9J8Z - chains C and S of the 5 polymer chains in the assembly; structure by electron microscopy, 3.36 A resolution.

[Chain C]
Molecule: Guanine nucleotide-binding protein G(i) subunit alpha-1
Organism: Homo sapiens
Notes: engineered mutation(s): G203A, A326S
UniProt: P63096 (GNAI1_HUMAN); numbering as in UniProt (aligned over 4-354)
Sequence (351 residues; each row starts with the number of its first residue):
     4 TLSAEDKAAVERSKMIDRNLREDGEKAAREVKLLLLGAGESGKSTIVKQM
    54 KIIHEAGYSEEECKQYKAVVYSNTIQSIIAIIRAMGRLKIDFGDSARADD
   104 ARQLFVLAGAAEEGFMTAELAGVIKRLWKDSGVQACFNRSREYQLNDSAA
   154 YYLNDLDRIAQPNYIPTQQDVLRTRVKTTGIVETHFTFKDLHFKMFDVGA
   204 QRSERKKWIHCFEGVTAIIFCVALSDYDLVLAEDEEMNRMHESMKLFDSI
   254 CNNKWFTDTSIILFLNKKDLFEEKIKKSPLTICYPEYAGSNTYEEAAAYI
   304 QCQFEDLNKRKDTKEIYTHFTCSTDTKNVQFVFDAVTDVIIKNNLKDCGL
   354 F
Not modelled in the structure: 54-181, 234-240
Differences from the reference sequence: conflict Ala-203 (Gly in P63096), Ser-326 (Ala in P63096)
Swiss-Prot annotation at these positions:
  - region: Lys-35 to Thr-48 (G1 motif), Asp-173 to Thr-181 (G2 motif), Phe-196 to Gly-202, Gln-204, Arg-205 (G3 motif), Ile-265 to Asp-272 (G4 motif), Thr-324, Cys-325, Thr-327 to Thr-329 (G5 motif)
  - binding site (GTP): Glu-43 to Thr-48, Ser-151, Leu-175 to Thr-181, Asp-200 to Gly-202, Gln-204, Asn-269 to Asp-272
  - binding site (Mg(2+)): Ser-47, Thr-181
  - modified residue: Arg-178 (ADP-ribosylarginine), Gln-204 (Deamidated glutamine), Cys-351 (ADP-ribosylcysteine)

[Chain S]
Molecule: scFv16
Organism: Homo sapiens
Notes: antibody fragment or engineered binder
Sequence (248 residues; each row starts with the number of its first residue; note: 2 numbers in that range are skipped by the numbering (no residue carries them; nothing is unmodelled there); a row labelled like 121A-121O holds insertion residues (121A, then the next letters in order)):
     1 DVQLVESGGGLVQPGGSRKLSCSASGFAFSSFGMHWVRQAPEKGLEWVAY
    51 ISSGSGTIYYADTVKGRFTISRDDPKNTLFLQMTSLRSEDTAMYYCVRSI
   101 YYYGSSPFDFWGQGTTLTVSS
121A-121O GGGGSGGGGSGGGGS
   124 SDIVMTQATSSVPVTPGESVSISCRSSKSLLHSNGNTYLYWFLQRPGQSP
   174 QLLIYRMSNLASGVPDRFSGSGSGTAFTLTISRLEAEDVGVYYCMQHLEY
   224 PLTFGAGTKLEL
Not modelled in the structure: 121A-121O
Cystine bridges: Cys-22/Cys-96, Cys-147/Cys-217

[How chain C and chain S interact]
Contacting residue pairs - 19 pairs, chain C then chain S:
  Thr-4(C) with His-155(S)
  Ser-6(C) with His-155(S); Tyr-161(S), hydrogen bond
  Ala-7(C) with His-220(S); Leu-221(S); Tyr-223(S), hydrophobic
  Glu-8(C) with Tyr-101(S); Tyr-161(S); Tyr-163(S), hydrogen bond; Arg-179(S), salt bridge
  Asp-9(C) with Asn-157(S), hydrogen bond; Tyr-161(S)
  Ala-11(C) with Tyr-101(S), hydrophobic
  Glu-14(C) with Ser-53(S)
  Arg-15(C) with Ile-100(S); Tyr-101(S); Tyr-102(S)
  Met-18(C) with Ser-53(S); Gly-54(S)
Interface residues without a listed pair, chain C (10 interface residues in all): Ala-12
Interface residues without a listed pair, chain S (16 interface residues in all): Ser-31, Ser-52, Pro-107

[Overview]
The interface between chain C and chain S involves 10 residues on one side and 16 on the other, with 3
hydrogen bonds and 1 salt bridge. Polar pairs include Glu-8(C)/Arg-179(S), Ser-6(C)/Tyr-161(S) and
Glu-8(C)/Tyr-163(S).
Chain C is Guanine nucleotide-binding protein G(i) subunit alpha-1 and chain S is scFv16, both from Homo
sapiens; the structure, Cryo-EM structure of human HCAR1-Gi complex without ligand (apo state), was determined
by electron microscopy, deposited together with 9IZA, 9IZC and 9IZD.
